8K9H - chains A and H of the 4 polymer chains in the assembly; structure by X-ray diffraction, 2.73 A resolution.

# Chain A
Molecule: Butyrate-acetoacetate CoA-transferase subunit B
Source organism: Fusobacterium nucleatum
Notes: EC 2.8.3.9
UniProt: Q8RHY4 (Q8RHY4_FUSNN); residues 1-217 here = UniProt positions 1-217
Sequence (219 residues; row label = number of the first residue in the row; numbers below 1 keep their minus sign (Met-1 is residue -1)):
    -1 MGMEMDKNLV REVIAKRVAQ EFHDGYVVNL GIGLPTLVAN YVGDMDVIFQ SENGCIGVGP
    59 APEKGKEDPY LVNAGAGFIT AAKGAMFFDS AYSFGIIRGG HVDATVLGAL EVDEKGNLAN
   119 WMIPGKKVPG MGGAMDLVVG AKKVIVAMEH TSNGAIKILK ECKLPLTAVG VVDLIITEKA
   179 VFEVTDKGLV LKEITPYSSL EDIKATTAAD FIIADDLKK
Unresolved in the structure: -1 to 0, 63-64, 213
Construct notes: initiating methionine (-1); expression tag (0)

# Chain H
Molecule: Acetoacetate:butyrate/acetate coenzyme A transferase
Source organism: Fusobacterium nucleatum
Notes: EC 2.8.3.9
UniProt: Q8RHY3 (Q8RHY3_FUSNN); residues 218-434 here correspond to UniProt positions 1-217 (UniProt number = residue number - 217)
Sequence (225 residues; each row starts with the number of its first residue):
   210 MGHHHHHHMK QKIVSMEEAI SHVKDGMTVH IGGFIACGTP ESIITALIEK GVKDLTIVAN
   270 DTGLIDKGIG RLVVNNQVKK VIASHIGTNP ETGRRMQSGE MEVELVPQGT LAERVRAAGY
   330 GLGGILTPTG LGTIVQEGKQ IINVDGKDYL LEKPIKADVA LIFGTKVDEL GNVICEKTTK
   390 NFNPLMATAA DVVIVEALEI VPAGSLSPEH LDISRIFIDY IVKSK
Unresolved in the structure: 210-218
Construct notes: initiating methionine (210); expression tag (211-217)

# How chain A and chain H interact
Contacting residue pairs (37):
  Val25(A) - Ile425(H)  hydrophobic
  Ile46(A) - Arg424(H)
  Ile54(A) - Ser423(H)
  Ile54(A) - Ile425(H)  hydrophobic
  Lys81(A) - Leu379(H)
  Gly82(A) - Leu379(H)
  Gly82(A) - Asn381(H)  hydrogen bond (backbone-side chain)
  Gly82(A) - Gly413(H)
  Gly82(A) - Arg424(H)
  Ala83(A) - Pro417(H)
  Ala83(A) - Leu420(H)
  Met84(A) - Pro417(H)
  Met84(A) - Leu420(H)  hydrophobic
  Met84(A) - Asp421(H)
  Met84(A) - Ile422(H)
  Met84(A) - Ser423(H)
  Phe85(A) - Pro417(H)  hydrogen bond (backbone-backbone)
  Phe85(A) - Glu418(H)
  Ala89(A) - Tyr329(H)
  Tyr90(A) - Tyr329(H)
  Tyr90(A) - Asp421(H)
  Tyr90(A) - Ile422(H)
  Tyr90(A) - Ser423(H)
  Tyr90(A) - Phe426(H)
  Gly93(A) - Gly328(H)
  Gly93(A) - Tyr329(H)
  Ile94(A) - Ile425(H)  hydrophobic
  Ile94(A) - Phe426(H)  hydrophobic
  Arg96(A) - Tyr329(H)  hydrogen bond (side chain-backbone)
  Arg96(A) - Gly330(H)
  Arg96(A) - Leu331(H)
  Gly97(A) - Gly328(H)
  Gly97(A) - Tyr329(H)
  Gly97(A) - Gly330(H)
  His99(A) - Gly328(H)  hydrogen bond (side chain-backbone)
  His99(A) - Thr397(H)  hydrogen bond (side chain-backbone)
  His99(A) - Phe426(H)
Other interface residues (no listed pair), chain A (16 interface residues in all): Phe92
Other interface residues (no listed pair), chain H (19 interface residues in all): Arg325, Asp377

# Overview
Chain A and chain H form an interface of 16 and 19 residues respectively, with 5 hydrogen bonds. Polar
contacts include Gly82(A)-Asn381(H), Arg96(A)-Tyr329(H) and His99(A)-Gly328(H).
Here chain A is Butyrate-acetoacetate CoA-transferase subunit B and chain H is Acetoacetate:butyrate/acetate
coenzyme A transferase, both from Fusobacterium nucleatum. Entry 8K9H (Complex structure of
Acetoacetate:butyrate/acetate coenzyme A transferase and Butyrate-acetoacetate CoA-transferase subunit B from
Fusobacterium nucleatum ATCC ...) was determined by X-ray diffraction.
